Entry 7OMY (X-ray diffraction, 1.60 A resolution); this record covers chains AAA and AeA.

== Chain AAA ==
Name: DarT domain-containing protein
Organism: Thermus sp. 2.9
UniProtKB: A0A0B0SG80 (A0A0B0SG80_9DEIN); residues 1-209 here = UniProt positions 1-209
Amino-acid sequence (210 residues; numbered 0 to 209; the number before each row is that of its first residue; numbering starts at 0):
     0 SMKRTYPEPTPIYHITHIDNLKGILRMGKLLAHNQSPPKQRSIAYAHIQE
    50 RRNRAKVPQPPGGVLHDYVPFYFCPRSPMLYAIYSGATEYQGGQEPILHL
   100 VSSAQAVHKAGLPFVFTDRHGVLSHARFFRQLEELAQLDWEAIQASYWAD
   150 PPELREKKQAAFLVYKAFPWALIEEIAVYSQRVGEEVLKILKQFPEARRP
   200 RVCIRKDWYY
Disordered / not traced: 0
Construct notes: expression tag (0); engineered mutation Ala160 (Glu in A0A0B0SG80)
Swiss-Prot annotation at these positions:
  - DNA-binding region: Tyr44 to Arg50, Arg75 to Tyr80, Ser145 to Ala148, Arg154 to Gln158
  - region: Ser35 to Arg53 (NAD(+)-binding element)
  - active site: Arg51 (Proton acceptor)
  - binding site (NAD(+)): His13 to Thr15, Gly22, Leu30, Arg51
  - site: Arg154 (Specifically recognizes first thymidine of consensus sequence 5'-TGTC-3')
  - mutagenesis: Arg154 (R154W: No longer toxic in vivo, no longer ADP-ribosylates ssDNA)
Small-molecule neighbours: carba-nicotinamide-adenine-dinucleotide (CNA): Tyr12, His13, Ile14, Thr15, Asn19, Gly22, Ile23, Met26, Lys28, Leu29, Leu30, His32, Pro36, Pro37, Lys38, Arg40, Ile42, Ala43, Arg51, His65, Pro69, Phe70, Tyr71, Met78
Reported in the primary citation:
  - binding site for carba-nicotinamide-adenine-dinucleotide: His13, Ile14, Thr15, Asn19, Lys28, Leu30, Arg51, Tyr71
  - binding site for the 5-nt DNA strand (chain AeA): Arg51, His119
  - catalytic residues: His119
  - catalytic residues: Arg51, Tyr71, Met78 (proposed by the authors, not directly observed)
  - conformationally variable residues (side-chain flip): Arg51, Met78
  - mutagenesis - R51A, R51K: abolished catalytic activity

== Chain AeA ==
Molecule: 5-nt DNA strand
Sequence (5 nucleotides; numbered 601 to 605; the number before each row is that of its first residue):
   601 ATGTC

== Interface between chain AAA and chain AeA ==
Residue-residue contacts (32):
  Ala43(AAA) with DT604(AeA), base contact
  Tyr44(AAA) with DG603(AeA), sugar contact; DT604(AeA), hydrogen bond to the phosphate; DC605(AeA), base contact
  His46(AAA) with DC605(AeA), hydrogen bond to the base
  Ile47(AAA) with DT604(AeA), base contact; DC605(AeA), sugar contact
  Arg50(AAA) with DC605(AeA), hydrogen bond to the phosphate
  Arg51(AAA) with DT604(AeA), hydrogen bond to the base
  Arg75(AAA) with DT602(AeA), hydrogen bond to the base
  Pro77(AAA) with DT604(AeA), sugar contact
  Met78(AAA) with DT604(AeA), sugar contact
  Tyr80(AAA) with DT602(AeA), hydrogen bond to the phosphate; DG603(AeA), sugar contact
  Ala81(AAA) with DG603(AeA), sugar contact
  Ser84(AAA) with DG603(AeA), sugar contact
  Ala86(AAA) with DG603(AeA), base contact
  Thr87(AAA) with DT604(AeA), base contact
  His119(AAA) with DT604(AeA), hydrogen bond to the base; DC605(AeA), sugar contact
  Leu122(AAA) with DC605(AeA), phosphate contact
  Ser145(AAA) with DT602(AeA), hydrogen bond to the base
  Tyr146(AAA) with DA601(AeA), stacking on the base; DT602(AeA), base contact
  Trp147(AAA) with DT602(AeA), hydrogen bond to the base
  Ala148(AAA) with DT602(AeA), hydrogen bond to the base
  Arg154(AAA) with DG603(AeA), salt bridge to the phosphate; DT604(AeA), salt bridge to the phosphate; DC605(AeA), salt bridge to the phosphate
  Gln158(AAA) with DT604(AeA), phosphate contact; DC605(AeA), hydrogen bond to the phosphate
  Tyr209(AAA) with DT602(AeA), base contact
Other interface residues (no listed pair), chain AAA (25 interface residues in all): Ile42, Val121

== Overview ==
Chain AAA and chain AeA form an interface of 25 and 5 residues respectively, with 11 hydrogen bonds, 3 salt
bridges and 1 aromatic stacking contact. Among the polar pairs are His46(AAA)-DC605(AeA),
Arg51(AAA)-DT604(AeA) and Arg75(AAA)-DT602(AeA). From the paper: catalytic residues His119(AAA), Arg51(AAA)
and Tyr71(AAA) among others; R51A and R51K of chain AAA abolish catalytic activity.
Chain AAA is DarT domain-containing protein (Thermus sp. 2.9) and chain AeA is a 5-nt DNA strand; the
structure, Thermus sp. 2.9 DarT in complex with carba-NAD+ and ssDNA, was determined by X-ray diffraction
(same publication as 7OMZ and 7ON0).
